3DHI - chains A and B of the 4 polymer chains in the assembly; structure by X-ray diffraction, 1.68 A resolution.

Chain A:
Protein: toluene 4-monooxygenase hydroxylase alpha subunit
Source organism: Pseudomonas mendocina
UniProtKB: Q6Q8Q7 (Q6Q8Q7_PSEME); residue numbers follow UniProt; this construct covers 1-500
Sequence (500 residues; numbered 1 to 500; the number before each row is that of its first residue):
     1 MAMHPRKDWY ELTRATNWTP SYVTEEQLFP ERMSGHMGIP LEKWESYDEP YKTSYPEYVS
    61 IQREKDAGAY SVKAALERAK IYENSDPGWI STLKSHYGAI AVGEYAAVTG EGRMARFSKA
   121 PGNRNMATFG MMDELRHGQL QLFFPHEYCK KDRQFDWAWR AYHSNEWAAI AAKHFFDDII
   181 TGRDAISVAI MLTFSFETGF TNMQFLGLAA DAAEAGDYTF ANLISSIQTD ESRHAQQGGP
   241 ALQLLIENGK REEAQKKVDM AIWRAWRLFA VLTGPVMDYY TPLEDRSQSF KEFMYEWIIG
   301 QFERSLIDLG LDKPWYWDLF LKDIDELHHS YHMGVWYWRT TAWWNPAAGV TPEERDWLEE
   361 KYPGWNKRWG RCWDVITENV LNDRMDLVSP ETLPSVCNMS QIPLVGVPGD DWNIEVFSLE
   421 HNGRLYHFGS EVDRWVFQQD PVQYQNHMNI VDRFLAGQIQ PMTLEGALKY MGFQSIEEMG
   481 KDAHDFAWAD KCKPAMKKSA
Disordered / not traced: 1, 500
Metal / ion sites: Fe ion site 1: Glu104, Glu134, His137, Glu231 (together with acetate ion); Fe ion site 2: Glu134, Glu197, Glu231, His234 (together with acetate ion)
From the paper describing this entry:
  - Fe ion coordination: Glu104, Glu134, His137, Glu197, Glu231, His234
  - conformationally variable residues (side-chain flip): Glu197, Glu231
  - catalytic residues: Thr201 (proposed by the authors, not directly observed)

Chain B:
Protein: toluene 4-monooxygenase hydroxylase beta subunit
Source organism: Pseudomonas mendocina
UniProtKB: Q6Q8Q3 (Q6Q8Q3_PSEME); residues 1-327 here = UniProt positions 1-327
Sequence (327 residues; row label = number of the first residue in the row):
     1 MSFESKKPMR TWSHLAEMRK KPSEYDIVSR KLHYSTNNPD SPWELSPDSP MNLWYKQYRN
    61 ASPLKHDNWD AFTDPDQLVY RTYNLMQDGQ ESYVQSLFDQ FNEREHDQMV REGWEHTMAR
   121 CYSPLRYLFH CLQMSSAYVQ QMAPASTISN CCILQTADSL RWLTHTAYRT HELSLTYPDA
   181 GLGEHERELW EKEPGWQGLR ELMEKQLTAF DWGEAFVSLN LVVKPMIVES IFKPLQQQAW
   241 ENNDTLLPLL IDSQLKDAER HSRWSKALVK HALENPDNHA VIEGWIEKWR PLADRAAEAY
   301 LSMLSSDILP AQYLERSTSL RASILTV
Disordered / not traced: 1, 308-327

How chain A and chain B interact:
Pairs across the interface - 198 pairs, chain A then chain B:
  Ala2(A) - Asp99(B)  hydrogen bond (backbone-side chain)
  Ala2(A) - Asn102(B)  hydrogen bond (backbone-side chain)
  Ala2(A) - Glu103(B)  hydrogen bond (backbone-side chain)
  Met3(A) - Gln95(B)
  Met3(A) - Asp99(B)
  Met3(A) - Tyr168(B)
  His4(A) - Asn102(B)
  His4(A) - Tyr168(B)  hydrogen bond (backbone-side chain)
  His4(A) - Glu172(B)  salt bridge
  His4(A) - Leu175(B)
  Asp8(A) - His171(B)  hydrogen bond (backbone-side chain)
  Trp9(A) - Thr164(B)
  Trp9(A) - Tyr168(B)
  Trp9(A) - His171(B)
  Leu12(A) - Arg126(B)
  Leu12(A) - Ala167(B)
  Leu12(A) - Thr170(B)
  Leu12(A) - His171(B)
  Leu12(A) - Gly183(B)
  Thr13(A) - Leu163(B)
  Thr13(A) - Ala167(B)
  Ala15(A) - Arg126(B)  hydrogen bond (backbone-side chain)
  Ala15(A) - Tyr127(B)  hydrogen bond (backbone-side chain)
  Thr16(A) - Tyr127(B)
  Thr16(A) - His130(B)
  Thr16(A) - Leu163(B)
  Asn17(A) - Tyr127(B)
  Asn17(A) - Arg187(B)
  Trp18(A) - Cys131(B)  hydrophobic
  Trp18(A) - Arg187(B)
  Trp18(A) - Trp190(B)
  Trp18(A) - Glu191(B)
  Trp18(A) - Arg200(B)
  Trp18(A) - Glu204(B)  hydrogen bond
  Thr19(A) - Arg187(B)  hydrogen bond
  Thr19(A) - Glu191(B)  hydrogen bond (backbone-side chain)
  Thr19(A) - Arg200(B)  hydrogen bond (backbone-side chain)
  Pro20(A) - Arg200(B)
  Pro20(A) - Glu204(B)
  Ser21(A) - Arg200(B)  hydrogen bond
  Ser21(A) - Glu204(B)  hydrogen bond (backbone-side chain)
  Tyr22(A) - Gln197(B)  hydrogen bond
  Tyr22(A) - Arg200(B)
  Tyr22(A) - Glu201(B)
  Tyr22(A) - Glu204(B)  hydrogen bond (backbone-side chain)
  Val23(A) - Glu204(B)  hydrogen bond (backbone-side chain)
  Val23(A) - Thr208(B)
  Gln27(A) - Thr208(B)
  Gln27(A) - Phe210(B)
  Leu28(A) - Leu207(B)  hydrophobic
  Arg32(A) - Pro50(B)  hydrogen bond (side chain-backbone)
  Arg32(A) - Leu53(B)
  Arg32(A) - Trp54(B)
  Met33(A) - Met51(B)  hydrophobic
  Met33(A) - Trp54(B)
  Glu45(A) - Arg187(B)  salt bridge
  Tyr55(A) - Tyr83(B)  hydrogen bond
  Tyr55(A) - Gln87(B)  hydrogen bond
  Tyr55(A) - Ala157(B)
  Tyr55(A) - Asp158(B)
  Tyr55(A) - Arg161(B)
  Pro56(A) - Glu91(B)
  Pro56(A) - Gln95(B)
  Tyr58(A) - Tyr80(B)  hydrogen bond
  Val59(A) - Asn84(B)
  Val59(A) - Asp88(B)
  Ser60(A) - Asp88(B)
  Gln62(A) - Tyr80(B)  hydrogen bond
  Gln62(A) - Asn84(B)
  Arg63(A) - Leu85(B)
  Arg63(A) - Asp88(B)  salt bridge
  Asp66(A) - Tyr80(B)
  Tyr70(A) - Arg81(B)
  Val102(A) - Leu32(B)
  Val102(A) - Tyr34(B)  hydrophobic
  Tyr105(A) - Leu32(B)  hydrophobic
  Tyr105(A) - His33(B)
  Tyr105(A) - Ser146(B)  hydrogen bond (side chain-backbone)
  Tyr105(A) - Ser149(B)
  Tyr105(A) - Asn150(B)  hydrogen bond
  Ala106(A) - Tyr34(B)
  Val108(A) - Gln140(B)
  Val108(A) - Ile153(B)  hydrophobic
  Thr109(A) - Tyr55(B)
  Thr109(A) - Gln140(B)  hydrogen bond
  Gly112(A) - Gln140(B)
  Gly112(A) - Gln141(B)
  Arg113(A) - Met51(B)
  Arg113(A) - Tyr55(B)  hydrogen bond
  Arg113(A) - Gln141(B)
  Ala115(A) - Met134(B)
  Ala115(A) - Ala137(B)  hydrophobic
  Arg116(A) - Met134(B)
  Arg116(A) - Leu207(B)  hydrogen bond (side chain-backbone)
  Arg116(A) - Phe210(B)
  Phe117(A) - Tyr138(B)  hydrophobic
  Phe117(A) - Gln141(B)
  Arg124(A) - His130(B)  hydrogen bond
  Arg124(A) - Gln133(B)
  Arg124(A) - Met134(B)
  Asn125(A) - His130(B)
  Asn125(A) - Gln133(B)  hydrogen bond
  Asn125(A) - Leu160(B)
  Thr128(A) - Gln133(B)  hydrogen bond
  Thr128(A) - Thr156(B)
  Thr128(A) - Leu160(B)
  Phe129(A) - Leu160(B)  hydrophobic
  Met131(A) - Gln140(B)
  Met131(A) - Thr156(B)
  Met132(A) - Tyr80(B)
  Met132(A) - Tyr83(B)  hydrophobic
  Met132(A) - Ile153(B)  hydrophobic
  Met132(A) - Leu154(B)  hydrophobic
  Leu135(A) - Asn150(B)
  Arg136(A) - Tyr80(B)
  Gln139(A) - Val28(B)
  Gln139(A) - Ser29(B)
  Gln139(A) - Val79(B)
  Gln139(A) - Tyr80(B)
  Gln139(A) - Asn150(B)
  Leu142(A) - Trp12(B)
  Leu142(A) - Ile27(B)
  Leu142(A) - Val28(B)
  Leu142(A) - Leu32(B)  hydrophobic
  Phe143(A) - Val28(B)  hydrophobic
  His146(A) - Arg10(B)
  His146(A) - Thr11(B)  hydrogen bond
  His146(A) - Trp12(B)
  His146(A) - Ile27(B)
  Cys149(A) - Pro8(B)
  Cys149(A) - Met9(B)
  Cys149(A) - Thr11(B)
  Cys149(A) - Trp12(B)  hydrophobic
  Lys150(A) - Pro8(B)
  Lys150(A) - Met9(B)  hydrogen bond (backbone-backbone)
  Lys151(A) - Pro8(B)
  Arg153(A) - Lys6(B)
  Arg153(A) - Lys7(B)  hydrogen bond (side chain-backbone)
  Arg153(A) - Pro8(B)
  Arg153(A) - Met9(B)
  Phe155(A) - Trp12(B)
  Asp156(A) - Trp12(B)
  Asp156(A) - Ser13(B)  hydrogen bond (side chain-backbone)
  Ala158(A) - Trp12(B)  hydrophobic
  Trp159(A) - Trp12(B)  hydrophobic
  Trp159(A) - Ser13(B)
  Trp159(A) - His14(B)  hydrogen bond
  Trp159(A) - Arg30(B)
  Trp159(A) - Lys31(B)  hydrogen bond (side chain-backbone)
  Trp159(A) - Leu32(B)
  Tyr162(A) - Tyr34(B)
  His163(A) - Lys31(B)  hydrogen bond (side chain-backbone)
  His163(A) - Tyr34(B)
  His163(A) - Asn37(B)  hydrogen bond
  Ile170(A) - Glu44(B)
  Lys173(A) - Tyr34(B)
  Lys173(A) - Glu44(B)
  His174(A) - Glu44(B)
  His174(A) - Leu45(B)
  Asp177(A) - Tyr34(B)  hydrogen bond
  Asp177(A) - Trp43(B)
  Asp177(A) - Glu44(B)  hydrogen bond (side chain-backbone)
  Asp177(A) - Leu45(B)
  Asp178(A) - Leu45(B)
  Thr181(A) - Trp43(B)
  Thr181(A) - Met51(B)
  Gly182(A) - Met51(B)
  Arg183(A) - Met51(B)
  Val442(A) - Ser46(B)
  Val442(A) - Ser49(B)
  Gln443(A) - Leu45(B)
  Gln443(A) - Ser46(B)  hydrogen bond (backbone-backbone)
  Gln443(A) - Ser49(B)
  Gln443(A) - Pro50(B)
  Tyr444(A) - Ser46(B)
  Gln445(A) - Ser46(B)
  Asn446(A) - Ser46(B)  hydrogen bond (backbone-side chain)
  Asn446(A) - Pro47(B)
  Asn446(A) - Asp48(B)  hydrogen bond
  His447(A) - Glu44(B)  salt bridge
  His447(A) - Leu45(B)
  His447(A) - Ser46(B)
  Arg453(A) - Glu44(B)  salt bridge
  Glu465(A) - Ser2(B)  hydrogen bond (side chain-backbone)
  Glu465(A) - Phe3(B)
  Leu468(A) - Phe3(B)  hydrophobic
  Lys469(A) - Phe3(B)
  Phe473(A) - Phe3(B)
  Gln474(A) - Lys6(B)
  Ser475(A) - Glu4(B)
  Ser475(A) - Lys6(B)
  Ile476(A) - Phe3(B)
  Ile476(A) - Glu4(B)  hydrogen bond (backbone-backbone)
  Ile476(A) - Ser5(B)
  Glu477(A) - Glu4(B)
  Glu477(A) - Ser5(B)  hydrogen bond
  Glu477(A) - Lys6(B)  hydrogen bond (side chain-backbone)
  Met479(A) - Phe3(B)  hydrophobic
Interface residues without a listed pair, chain A (94 interface residues in all): Phe29, Pro30, Asp133, Pro145, Asp152, Arg160, Phe176, Asp184
Interface residues without a listed pair, chain B (91 interface residues in all): Pro22, Glu24, Phe98, Met142, Lys205

In short:
94 residues of chain A and 91 residues of chain B are in contact, with 46 hydrogen bonds and 5 salt bridges.
Polar contacts include His4(A)-Glu172(B), Glu45(A)-Arg187(B) and Arg63(A)-Asp88(B). Glu104(A), Glu134(A),
His137(A) and Glu231(A) form the Fe ion site 1. The paper reports the catalytic residue Thr201(A); Fe ion
coordination by Glu104(A), Glu134(A) and His137(A) among others.
Chain A is toluene 4-monooxygenase hydroxylase alpha subunit and chain B is toluene 4-monooxygenase
hydroxylase beta subunit, both from Pseudomonas mendocina; the structure, Crystal Structure of Reduced Toluene
4-Monoxygenase Hydroxylase Complexed with Effector Protein, was determined by X-ray diffraction together with
3DHG and 3DHH from the same study.
